4MRO - chain A; structure by X-ray diffraction, 2.20 A resolution.

[Chain A]
Protein: Glucokinase regulatory protein
Organism: Homo sapiens
Reference sequence: Q14397 (GCKR_HUMAN); residues 1-625 here = UniProt positions 1-625
Sequence (636 residues; each row starts with the number of its first residue; numbers below 1 keep their minus sign (Met-10 is residue -10)):
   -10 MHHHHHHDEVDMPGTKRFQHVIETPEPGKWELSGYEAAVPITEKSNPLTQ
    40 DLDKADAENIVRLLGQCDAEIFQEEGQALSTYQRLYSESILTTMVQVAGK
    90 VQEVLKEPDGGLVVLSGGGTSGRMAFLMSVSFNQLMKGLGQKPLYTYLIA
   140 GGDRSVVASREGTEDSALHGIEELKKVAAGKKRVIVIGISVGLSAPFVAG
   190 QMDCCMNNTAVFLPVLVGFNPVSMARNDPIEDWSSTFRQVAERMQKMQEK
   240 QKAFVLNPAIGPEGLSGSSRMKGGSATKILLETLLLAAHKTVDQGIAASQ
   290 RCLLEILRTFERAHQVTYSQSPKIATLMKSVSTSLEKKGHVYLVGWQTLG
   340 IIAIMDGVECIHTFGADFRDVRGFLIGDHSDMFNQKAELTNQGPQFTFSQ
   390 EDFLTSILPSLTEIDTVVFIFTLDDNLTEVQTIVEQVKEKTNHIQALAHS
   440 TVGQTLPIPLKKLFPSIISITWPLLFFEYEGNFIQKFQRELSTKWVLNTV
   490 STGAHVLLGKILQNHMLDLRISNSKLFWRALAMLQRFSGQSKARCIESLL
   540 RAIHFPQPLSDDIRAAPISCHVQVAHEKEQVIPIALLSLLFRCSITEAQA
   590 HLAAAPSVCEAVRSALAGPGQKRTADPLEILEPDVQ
Unresolved in the structure: -10 to 0, 67-68, 366-384, 607-625
Sequence notes: expression tag (-10 to 0)
Residues lining bound ligands:
  - amg-5980 (MG0; 2-(4-{4-[(6-aminopyridin-3-yl)sulfonyl]piperazin-1-yl}phenyl)-1,1,1,3,3,3-hexafluoropropan-2-ol): Tyr24, Val28, Pro29, Glu32, Lys33, Ser34, Gly181, Leu182, Ser183, Asn209, Met213, Ala214, Arg215, Asp217, Ser255, His504, Lys514, Trp517, Arg518, Ala521, Met522, Arg525
  - D-sorbitol-6-phosphate (S6P): Gly107, Gly108, Thr109, Ser110, Glu150, Glu153, Ile178, Ser179, Val180, Gly181, Ser183, Ala184, Gly256, Ser257, Ser258, Arg259, His351, Thr352, Lys514
UniProt features mapped onto this chain:
  - region: Ala199, Val200 (Important for interaction with GCK), Leu463 to Phe465 (Essential for interaction with GCK)
  - binding site (beta-D-fructose 1-phosphate): Thr109, Ser110, Glu153, Ser179 to Gly181, Glu348, Lys514
  - binding site (beta-D-fructose 6-phosphate): Thr109, Ser110, Ser179 to Gly181, Lys514
  - natural variant: Pro446 (P446L: Protective factor against diabetes type 2)
  - mutagenesis: Lys326 to Lys327 (No effect on inhibition of glucokinase), Asp413 (D413A: Impairs inhibition of glucokinase), Lys450 to Lys451 (Impairs inhibition of glucokinase), Leu463 to Phe465 (Abolishes interaction with GCK. Abolishes inhibition of GCK)

[In short]
Ligands of chain A: amg-5980 and D-sorbitol-6-phosphate. From UniProt: 8 beta-D-fructose 1-phosphate-binding
residues, 6 beta-D-fructose 6-phosphate-binding residues and 8 mutagenesis sites.
Chain A is Glucokinase regulatory protein (Homo sapiens); the structure, Human GKRP bound to AMG-5980 and S6P,
was determined by X-ray diffraction together with 4MQU from the same study.
